5VG9 - chain A; structure by X-ray diffraction, 4.00 A resolution.

== Chain A ==
Name: Protein-S-isoprenylcysteine O-methyltransferase
Organism: Tribolium castaneum
Notes: EC 2.1.1.100
UniProt: D6WJ77 (D6WJ77_TRICA); residue numbers follow UniProt; this construct covers 1-281
Sequence (288 residues; each row starts with the number of its first residue):
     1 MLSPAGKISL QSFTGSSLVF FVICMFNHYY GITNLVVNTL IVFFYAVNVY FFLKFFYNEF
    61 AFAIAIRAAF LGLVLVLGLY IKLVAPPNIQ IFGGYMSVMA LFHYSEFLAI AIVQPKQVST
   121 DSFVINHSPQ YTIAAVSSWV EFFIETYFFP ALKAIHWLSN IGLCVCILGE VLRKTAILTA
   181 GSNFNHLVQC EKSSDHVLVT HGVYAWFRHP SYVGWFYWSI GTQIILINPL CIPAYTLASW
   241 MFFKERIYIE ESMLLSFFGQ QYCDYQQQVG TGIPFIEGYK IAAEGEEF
Unresolved in the structure: 1, 281-288
Construct notes: conflict Ala151 (Gly in D6WJ77), Ala154 (Glu in D6WJ77); expression tag (282-288)
Curated features (UniProtKB/Swiss-Prot):
  - binding site (S-adenosyl-L-methionine): Gln189, His196 to Val199, Tyr204, His209 to Tyr212, Glu250
  - binding site (substrate): Arg246
Ligand contacts: S-adenosylhomocysteine (SAH): Ala176, Asn183, Phe184, Asn185, Leu187, Val188, Gln189, His196, Val197, Leu198, Val199, Tyr204, Arg208, His209, Pro210, Ser211, Tyr212, Glu250, Leu254, Phe257, Tyr262, Tyr265
Reported in the primary citation:
  - catalytic residues: Arg173, Phe184, Asn185, Tyr212, Arg246 (proposed by the authors, not directly observed)

== In short ==
Chain A binds S-adenosylhomocysteine. From UniProt: 11 S-adenosyl-L-methionine-binding residues and
substrate-binding residue Arg246. The paper reports catalytic residues Arg173, Phe184 and Asn185 among others.
Chain A is Protein-S-isoprenylcysteine O-methyltransferase (Tribolium castaneum); the structure, Structure of
the eukaryotic intramembrane Ras methyltransferase ICMT (isoprenylcysteine carboxyl methyltransferase) without
a monobody, was determined by X-ray diffraction, deposited together with 5V7P.
